PDB entry 3QXV | X-ray diffraction, 2.50 A resolution | chain A

== Chain A ==
Molecule: Anti-Methotrexate CDR1-4 Graft VHH
From: Lama Glama
Notes: antibody fragment or engineered binder
Amino-acid sequence (126 residues; numbered 1 to 131; 5 numbers in that range are skipped by the numbering (no residue carries them; nothing is unmodelled there); the number before each row is that of its first residue):
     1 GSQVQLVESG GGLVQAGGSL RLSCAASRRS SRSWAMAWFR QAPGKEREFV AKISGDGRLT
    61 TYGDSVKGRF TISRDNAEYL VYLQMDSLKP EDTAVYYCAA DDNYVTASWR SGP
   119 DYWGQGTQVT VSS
Not modelled in the structure: 1-3
Cystine bridges: Cys24-Cys98
Residues lining bound ligands: methotrexate (MTX): Val4, Leu6, Cys24, Ala25, Ala26, Arg28, Arg29, Ser30, Ser31, Arg32, Trp34, Met36, Arg74, Asp75, Asn76, Tyr79, Leu80, Val81, Ala100, Tyr120

== Overview ==
Ligands of chain A: methotrexate.
Chain A is Anti-Methotrexate CDR1-4 Graft VHH (Lama Glama); the structure, Structure of an Anti-Methotrexate
CDR1-4 Graft VHH Antibody in Complex with Methotrexate, was determined by X-ray diffraction, deposited
together with 3QXW, 3QXT and 3QXU.
